Entry 1MU6 (X-ray diffraction, 1.99 A resolution); this record covers chains A and B of the 3 polymer chains in the assembly.

[Chain A]
Protein: Thrombin
Source organism: Homo sapiens
Notes: EC 3.4.21.5; fragment: light chain
UniProtKB: P00734 (THRB_HUMAN); residues 1-14 here correspond to UniProt positions 336-349 (UniProt number = residue number + 335)
Sequence (36 residues; numbered 1 to 14 plus 22 insertion-coded residues; the number before each row is that of its first residue; a row labelled like 14A-14N holds insertion residues (14A, then the next letters in order)):
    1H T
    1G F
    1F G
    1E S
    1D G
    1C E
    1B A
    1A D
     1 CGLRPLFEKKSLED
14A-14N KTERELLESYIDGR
Not modelled in the structure: 1H, 1G, 1F, 1E, 1D, 1C, 1B, 14L-14N

[Chain B]
Protein: Thrombin
Source organism: Homo sapiens
Notes: EC 3.4.21.5; fragment: heavy chain
UniProtKB: P00734 (THRB_HUMAN); the construct lacks a stretch of the UniProt sequence and is renumbered around it, so the offset changes along the chain: 16-36 = UniProt 364-384; 37-60 = UniProt 386-409; 61-77 = UniProt 419-435; 78-97 = UniProt 437-456; 7 more segments
Sequence (259 residues; row label = number of the first residue in the row; note: 4 numbers in that range are skipped by the numbering (no residue carries them; nothing is unmodelled there); a row labelled like 60A-60I holds insertion residues (60A, then the next letters in order)):
    16 IVEGSDAEIGMSPWQVMLFRK
   36A S
    37 PQELLCGASLISDRWVLTAAHCLL
60A-60I YPPWDKNFT
    61 ENDLLVRIGKHSRTRYE
   77A R
    78 NIEKISMLEKIYIHPRYNWR
   97A E
    98 NLDRDIALMKLKKPVAFSDYIHPVCLPDRETA
129A-129C ASL
   130 LQAGYKGRVTGWGNLKE
146A-146H TWTANVGK
   150 GQPSVLQVVNLPIVERPVCKDSTRIRITDNMFCAG
  184A Y
   185 KP
186A-186D DEGK
   187 RGDACEGDSGGPFVMKSP
204A-204B FN
   205 NRWYQMGIVSWGE
   219 GCD
  221A R
   222 DGKYGFYTHVFRLKKWIQKVIDQFGE
Not modelled in the structure: 146A-146H, 247
Disulfides: Cys42-Cys58, Cys168-Cys182, Cys191-Cys220
Small-molecule neighbours: L-378 (CDA; 2-(6-chloro-3-{[2,2-difluoro-2-(2-pyridinyl)ethyl]amino}-2-oxo-1(2h)-pyrazinyl)-N-[(2-fluoro-6-pyridinyl)methyl]acetamide): His57, Tyr60A, Trp60D, Glu97A, Asn98, Leu99, Ile174, Asp189, Ala190, Cys191, Glu192, Ser195, Val213, Ser214, Trp215, Gly216, Glu217, Gly219, Cys220

[How chain A and chain B interact]
Residue-residue contacts - 59 pairs, chain A then chain B:
  Cys1(A) - Pro120(B)
  Cys1(A) - Val121(B)
  Cys1(A) - Cys122(B)  disulfide
  Cys1(A) - Arg206(B)  hydrogen bond (backbone-side chain)
  Asp1A(A) - His119(B)  salt bridge
  Asp1A(A) - Arg206(B)
  Gly2(A) - Pro120(B)  hydrogen bond (backbone-backbone)
  Gly2(A) - Cys122(B)  hydrogen bond (backbone-side chain)
  Gly2(A) - Arg206(B)
  Gly2(A) - Trp207(B)  hydrogen bond (backbone-backbone)
  Leu3(A) - His119(B)  hydrogen bond (backbone-side chain)
  Leu3(A) - Asn205(B)
  Leu3(A) - Arg206(B)
  Arg4(A) - Gly25(B)
  Arg4(A) - Met26(B)  hydrogen bond (side chain-backbone)
  Arg4(A) - Pro28(B)
  Arg4(A) - Trp29(B)
  Arg4(A) - Arg137(B)
  Arg4(A) - Trp207(B)
  Pro5(A) - Ser115(B)
  Pro5(A) - Asp116(B)
  Pro5(A) - His119(B)
  Leu6(A) - Ile24(B)
  Leu6(A) - Asp116(B)
  Phe7(A) - Glu23(B)
  Phe7(A) - Ile24(B)
  Phe7(A) - Gly25(B)
  Phe7(A) - Met26(B)
  Glu8(A) - Lys202(B)  salt bridge
  Glu8(A) - Asn205(B)
  Glu8(A) - Trp207(B)  hydrogen bond
  Asp14(A) - Glu23(B)
  Asp14(A) - Met26(B)
  Asp14(A) - Arg137(B)  salt bridge
  Lys14A(A) - Ser20(B)  hydrogen bond
  Lys14A(A) - Asp21(B)  hydrogen bond (side chain-backbone)
  Lys14A(A) - Glu23(B)  hydrogen bond (backbone-side chain)
  Lys14A(A) - Met26(B)
  Lys14A(A) - Val157(B)
  Thr14B(A) - Arg137(B)  hydrogen bond
  Thr14B(A) - Asn159(B)  hydrogen bond
  Glu14C(A) - Arg137(B)
  Glu14C(A) - Lys202(B)  salt bridge
  Glu14E(A) - Lys135(B)  salt bridge
  Glu14E(A) - Asn159(B)  hydrogen bond
  Glu14E(A) - Tyr184A(B)  hydrogen bond
  Glu14E(A) - Lys186D(B)  salt bridge
  Leu14F(A) - Lys135(B)
  Leu14F(A) - Asn159(B)
  Leu14F(A) - Trp207(B)  hydrophobic
  Leu14G(A) - Pro204(B)  hydrophobic
  Ser14I(A) - Gly133(B)
  Ser14I(A) - Tyr134(B)
  Ser14I(A) - Lys135(B)  hydrogen bond (side chain-backbone)
  Tyr14J(A) - Tyr134(B)  hydrophobic
  Tyr14J(A) - Lys135(B)  hydrogen bond (side chain-backbone)
  Tyr14J(A) - Met201(B)
  Tyr14J(A) - Lys202(B)
  Ile14K(A) - Tyr134(B)  hydrogen bond (backbone-side chain)
Also at the interface, not in a pair above, chain B (32 interface residues in all): Ala22, Tyr117, Leu129C, Gly136
Inter-chain disulfides: Cys1(A)-Cys122(B)

[In short]
Chain A and chain B form an interface of 19 and 32 residues respectively; the contacts include 1 disulfide
bond, 17 hydrogen bonds and 6 salt bridges. Polar pairs include Asp1A(A)-His119(B), Glu8(A)-Lys202(B) and
Glu14E(A)-Lys135(B). Ligands of chain B: L-378.
Chain A is Thrombin and chain B is Thrombin, both from Homo sapiens; the structure, Crystal Structure of
Thrombin in Complex with L-378,622, was determined by X-ray diffraction (same publication as 1MU8).
